Entry 7YBU (electron microscopy, 2.20 A resolution); this record covers chains A and P of the 12 polymer chains in the assembly.

== Chain A ==
Protein: Propionyl-CoA carboxylase alpha chain, mitochondrial
Organism: Homo sapiens
Notes: EC 6.4.1.3
UniProtKB: P05165 (PCCA_HUMAN); numbering as in UniProt (aligned over 1-728)
Chain sequence (728 residues; row label = number of the first residue in the row):
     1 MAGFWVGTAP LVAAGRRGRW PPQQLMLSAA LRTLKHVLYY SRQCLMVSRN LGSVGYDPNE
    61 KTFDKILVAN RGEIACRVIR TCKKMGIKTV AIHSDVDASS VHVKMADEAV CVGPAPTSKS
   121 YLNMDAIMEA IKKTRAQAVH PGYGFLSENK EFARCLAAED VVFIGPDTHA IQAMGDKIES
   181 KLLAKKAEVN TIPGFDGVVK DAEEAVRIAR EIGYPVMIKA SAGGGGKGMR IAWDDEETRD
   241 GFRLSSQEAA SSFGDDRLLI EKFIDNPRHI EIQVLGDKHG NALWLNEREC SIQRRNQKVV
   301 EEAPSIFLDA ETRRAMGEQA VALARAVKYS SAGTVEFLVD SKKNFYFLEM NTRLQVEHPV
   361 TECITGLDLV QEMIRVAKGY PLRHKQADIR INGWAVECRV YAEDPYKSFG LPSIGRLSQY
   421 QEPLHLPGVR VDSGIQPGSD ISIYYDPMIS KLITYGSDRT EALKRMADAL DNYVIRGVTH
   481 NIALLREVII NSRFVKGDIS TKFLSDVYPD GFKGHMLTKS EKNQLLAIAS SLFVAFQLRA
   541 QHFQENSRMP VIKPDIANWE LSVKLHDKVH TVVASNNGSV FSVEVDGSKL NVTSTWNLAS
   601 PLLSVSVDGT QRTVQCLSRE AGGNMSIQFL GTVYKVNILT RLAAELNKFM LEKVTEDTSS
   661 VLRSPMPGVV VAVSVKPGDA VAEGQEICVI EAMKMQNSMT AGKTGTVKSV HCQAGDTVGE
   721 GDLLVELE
Disordered / not traced: 1-58
UniProt features mapped onto this chain:
  - active site: Glu-349
  - binding site (ATP): Lys-177, Ala-209 to Ile-270, Asn-296
  - binding site (Mg(2+)): Glu-336, Glu-349, Asn-351
  - binding site (Mn(2+)): Glu-336, Glu-349, Asn-351
  - binding site (biotin): Phe-409
  - modified residue: Lys-65 (N6-acetyllysine), Lys-119 (N6-succinyllysine), Lys-150 (N6-acetyllysine), Lys-200 (N6-acetyllysine), Ser-252 (Phosphoserine), Lys-262 (N6-succinyllysine), Lys-328 (N6-acetyllysine), Lys-385 (N6-succinyllysine), Lys-407 (N6-succinyllysine), Lys-496 (N6-acetyllysine), Lys-502 (N6-succinyllysine), Lys-513 (N6-succinyllysine), Lys-648 (N6-succinyllysine), Lys-694 (N6-biotinyllysine)
  - natural variant: Ala-75 (A75P: In PA-1), Arg-77 (R77W: In PA-1), Ala-138 (A138T: In PA-1), Ile-164 (I164T: In PA-1), Gly-197 (G197E: In PA-1), Met-229 (M229K: In PA-1), Gln-297 (Q297R: In PA-1), Asp-368 (D368G: In PA-1), Met-373 (M373K: In PA-1), Gly-379 (G379V: In PA-1), Cys-398 (C398R: In PA-1), Arg-399 (R399Q: In PA-1), 6 further natural variant entries in UniProt

== Chain P ==
Protein: Propionyl-CoA carboxylase beta chain, mitochondrial
Organism: Homo sapiens
Notes: EC 6.4.1.3
UniProtKB: P05166 (PCCB_HUMAN); numbering as in UniProt (aligned over 1-539)
Chain sequence (539 residues; each row starts with the number of its first residue):
     1 MAAALRVAAV GARLSVLASG LRAAVRSLCS QATSVNERIE NKRRTALLGG GQRRIDAQHK
    61 RGKLTARERI SLLLDPGSFV ESDMFVEHRC ADFGMAADKN KFPGDSVVTG RGRINGRLVY
   121 VFSQDFTVFG GSLSGAHAQK ICKIMDQAIT VGAPVIGLND SGGARIQEGV ESLAGYADIF
   181 LRNVTASGVI PQISLIMGPC AGGAVYSPAL TDFTFMVKDT SYLFITGPDV VKSVTNEDVT
   241 QEELGGAKTH TTMSGVAHRA FENDVDALCN LRDFFNYLPL SSQDPAPVRE CHDPSDRLVP
   301 ELDTIVPLES TKAYNMVDII HSVVDEREFF EIMPNYAKNI IVGFARMNGR TVGIVGNQPK
   361 VASGCLDINS SVKGARFVRF CDAFNIPLIT FVDVPGFLPG TAQEYGGIIR HGAKLLYAFA
   421 EATVPKVTVI TRKAYGGAYD VMSSKHLCGD TNYAWPTAEI AVMGAKGAVE IIFKGHENVE
   481 AAQAEYIEKF ANPFPAAVRG FVDDIIQPSS TRARICCDLD VLASKKVQRP WRKHANIPL
Disordered / not traced: 1-32
Residues lining bound ligands:
  - BTI (5-(hexahydro-2-oxo-1H-thieno[3,4-d]imidazol-6-yl)pentanal), molecule 1: Thr-226, Val-230, Ser-233, Val-234
  - BTI, molecule 2: Cys-365, Pro-395, Gly-396, Phe-397, Pro-399
UniProt features mapped onto this chain:
  - region: Asp-325 to Gln-358 (Acyl-CoA binding)
  - modified residue: Ser-71 (Phosphoserine), Lys-99 (N6-acetyllysine), Lys-248 (N6-succinyllysine), Lys-474 (N6-acetyllysine), Lys-489 (N6-acetyllysine)
  - natural variant: Leu-17 (L17M: In PA-2), Arg-44 (R44P: In PA-2), Arg-67 (R67S: In PA-2), Ser-106 (S106R: In PA-2), Val-107 (V107M: In PA-2), Gly-112 (G112D: In PA-2), Gly-131 (G131R: In PA-2), Lys-140 (K140KICK: In PA-2), Ala-153 (A153P: In PA-2), Arg-165 (R165Q: In PA-2; R165W: In PA-2), Glu-168 (E168K: In PA-2), Gly-188 (G188R: In PA-2), 17 further natural variant entries in UniProt
Reported in the primary citation:
  - binding site for BTI: Phe-397

== Chain A / chain P interface ==
Residue-residue contacts - 72 pairs, chain A then chain P:
  Ser-99(A) / Thr-304(P)
  Arg-416(A) / Glu-301(P)  hydrogen bond (side chain-backbone)
  Arg-416(A) / Thr-304(P)  hydrogen bond
  Arg-416(A) / Ile-305(P)
  Ser-418(A) / Glu-301(P)
  Ser-418(A) / Arg-327(P)
  Pro-437(A) / Glu-301(P)
  Gly-438(A) / Glu-301(P)
  Gly-438(A) / Thr-304(P)  hydrogen bond (backbone-side chain)
  Arg-539(A) / Arg-289(P)
  Arg-539(A) / Glu-290(P)
  Arg-539(A) / His-292(P)
  Arg-539(A) / Glu-326(P)  salt bridge
  Ala-540(A) / Asn-115(P)  hydrogen bond (backbone-side chain)
  His-542(A) / Arg-289(P)
  His-542(A) / Glu-290(P)  salt bridge
  Phe-543(A) / Asn-115(P)
  Phe-543(A) / Arg-117(P)
  Phe-543(A) / Asn-276(P)
  Phe-543(A) / Val-288(P)
  Gln-544(A) / Val-288(P)  hydrogen bond (backbone-backbone)
  Asn-546(A) / Asp-284(P)
  Arg-548(A) / Val-151(P)  hydrogen bond (side chain-backbone)
  Arg-548(A) / Gly-152(P)  hydrogen bond (side chain-backbone)
  Arg-548(A) / Ser-281(P)  hydrogen bond
  Arg-548(A) / Asp-284(P)  salt bridge
  Met-549(A) / Val-151(P)
  Met-549(A) / Gly-152(P)
  Met-549(A) / Leu-280(P)  hydrophobic
  Val-551(A) / Gly-116(P)
  Ile-552(A) / Arg-113(P)
  Ile-552(A) / Gly-116(P)  hydrogen bond (backbone-backbone)
  Pro-554(A) / Asp-75(P)
  Pro-554(A) / Gly-116(P)
  Trp-596(A) / His-292(P)
  Asn-597(A) / His-292(P)
  Leu-598(A) / His-292(P)  hydrogen bond (backbone-side chain)
  Ala-599(A) / His-292(P)
  Ala-599(A) / Asp-293(P)
  Ala-599(A) / Glu-326(P)
  Ala-621(A) / Cys-269(P)
  Ala-621(A) / Asn-270(P)
  Ala-621(A) / Asp-273(P)
  Gly-622(A) / Asp-266(P)
  Ala-643(A) / Leu-72(P)  hydrophobic
  Leu-646(A) / Leu-64(P)
  Leu-646(A) / Glu-68(P)
  Leu-646(A) / Leu-72(P)  hydrophobic
  Phe-649(A) / His-59(P)
  Phe-649(A) / Gly-62(P)
  Met-650(A) / Gly-62(P)
  Met-650(A) / Leu-64(P)  hydrophobic
  Met-650(A) / Asn-263(P)
  Met-650(A) / Asp-264(P)
  Leu-651(A) / Lys-60(P)
  Leu-651(A) / Arg-61(P)
  Leu-651(A) / Gly-62(P)
  Lys-653(A) / Lys-218(P)
  Lys-653(A) / Asp-219(P)  salt bridge
  Lys-653(A) / Glu-262(P)  hydrogen bond (side chain-backbone)
  Ala-692(A) / Ser-363(P)
  Met-693(A) / Ala-362(P)
  Met-693(A) / Ser-363(P)
  Met-693(A) / Leu-398(P)  hydrophobic
  Met-695(A) / Ser-310(P)
  Met-695(A) / Thr-311(P)
  Met-695(A) / Lys-312(P)
  Met-695(A) / Ala-313(P)
  Met-695(A) / Ser-363(P)
  Met-695(A) / Arg-432(P)
  Gln-696(A) / Thr-311(P)  hydrogen bond
  Gln-696(A) / Lys-312(P)
Also at the interface, not in a pair above, chain A (40 interface residues in all): Leu-417, Phe-536, Gln-541, Arg-619, Leu-642, Asn-647, Lys-694, Asn-697
Also at the interface, not in a pair above, chain P (57 interface residues in all): Ser-71, Ala-153, Val-265, Gln-283, Ala-286, Pro-287, Pro-300, Glu-328, Pro-359, Lys-360, Pro-399, Lys-433

== Overview ==
40 residues of chain A and 57 residues of chain P are in contact, with 12 hydrogen bonds and 4 salt bridges.
Polar contacts include Arg-539(A)/Glu-326(P), His-542(A)/Glu-290(P) and Arg-548(A)/Asp-284(P). Ligands of
chain P: compound BTI. The paper reports a binding site for BTI at Phe-397(P).
Here chain A is Propionyl-CoA carboxylase alpha chain, mitochondrial and chain P is Propionyl-CoA carboxylase
beta chain, mitochondrial, both from Homo sapiens. Entry 7YBU (Human propionyl-coenzyme A carboxylase) was
determined by electron microscopy together with 8J4Z, 8J78, 8J7D, 8JAK, 8JAW, 8JXL and 3 further entries from
the same study.
